Entry 9ECN (X-ray diffraction, 2.00 A resolution); this record covers chains A and C of the 6 polymer chains in the assembly.

# Chain A
Molecule: Methyl-coenzyme M reductase subunit alpha
Source organism: Methanosarcina acetivorans C2A
Notes: EC 2.8.4.1
UniProt: Q8THH1 (MCRA_METAC); residues 1001-1570 here correspond to UniProt positions 1-570 (UniProt number = residue number - 1000)
Chain sequence (570 residues; numbered 1001 to 1570; the number before each row is that of its first residue):
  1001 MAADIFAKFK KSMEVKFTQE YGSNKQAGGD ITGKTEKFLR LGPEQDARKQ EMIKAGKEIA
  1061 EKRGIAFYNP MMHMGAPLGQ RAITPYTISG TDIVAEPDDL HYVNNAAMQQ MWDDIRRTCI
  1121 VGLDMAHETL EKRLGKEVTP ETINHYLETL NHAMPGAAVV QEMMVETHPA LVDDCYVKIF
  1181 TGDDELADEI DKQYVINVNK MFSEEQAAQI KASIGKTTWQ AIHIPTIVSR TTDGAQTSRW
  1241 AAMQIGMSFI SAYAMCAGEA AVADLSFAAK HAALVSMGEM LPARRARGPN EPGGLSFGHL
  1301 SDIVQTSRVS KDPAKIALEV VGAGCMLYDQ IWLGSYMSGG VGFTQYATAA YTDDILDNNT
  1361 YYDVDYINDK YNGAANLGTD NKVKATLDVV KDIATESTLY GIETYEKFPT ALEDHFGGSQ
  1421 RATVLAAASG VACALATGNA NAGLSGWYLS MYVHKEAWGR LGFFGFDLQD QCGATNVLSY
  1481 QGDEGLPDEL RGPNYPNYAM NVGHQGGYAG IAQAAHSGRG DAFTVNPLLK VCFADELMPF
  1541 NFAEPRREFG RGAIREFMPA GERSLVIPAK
Not modelled in the structure: 1001, 1570
Modified residues: His1271 (N1-methylated histidine; MHS); Arg1285 (5-methyl-arginine; AGM); Gln1420 (2-methyl-glutamine; MGN); Gly1465 (thioglycin; GL3); Asp1470 (didehydroaspartate; DYA); Cys1472 (S-methylcysteine; SMC)
Metal / ion sites: factor 430 Ni: Gln1161 (together with SHT)
Ligand contacts:
  - factor 430 (F43), molecule 1: Ala1157, Ala1158, Val1159, Val1160, Gln1161, Met1164, Val1165, Met1243, Gln1244, Met1247, Ile1250, Ala1257, Gly1258
  - factor 430 (F43), molecule 2: Gly1339, Gly1340, Val1341, Gly1342, Phe1343, Thr1344, Gln1345, Tyr1346, Phe1416, Gly1417, Gly1418, Gln1420, Gly1462, Phe1463
  - SHT (O-phosphono-N-{(2E)-7-[(2-sulfoethyl)dithio]hept-2-enoyl}-L-threonine): Gln1161, Arg1239, Lys1270, His1271
  - Coenzyme B (TP7): Arg1284, Arg1285, Leu1333, Met1337, Ser1338, Phe1343, Phe1463, Ala1499, Met1500, Asn1501, Val1502

# Chain C
Molecule: Methyl-coenzyme M reductase subunit beta
Source organism: Methanosarcina acetivorans C2A
UniProt: Q8THG7 (Q8THG7_METAC); residues 2001-2434 here correspond to UniProt positions 1-434 (UniProt number = residue number - 2000)
Chain sequence (434 residues; each row starts with the number of its first residue):
  2001 MSDTVDIYDD RGKLLESNVD IMSLAPTRNA AIKKIILDTK RSVAVSLAGI QGALASGKMG
  2061 GKGRQILGRG LNYDLVGNAD AIAENVKNLV QVDEGDDTSV KVIKGGKSLL IQAPSSRIAA
  2121 GADYMSATTV GAAAVTQTII DMFGTDMYDA PIAKSAVWGS YPQTMDLMGG NVQGVLSIPQ
  2181 NNEGLGFSLR NIMANHIAAI TSRGAMNAAA LSSIYEQSGI FEMGGAVGMF ERHQLLGLAC
  2241 QGLNANNVVY DIVKENGKDG TIGTVIESIV GRAVEDGVIS VDKTAPSGYK FYKANDVPMW
  2301 NAYAAAGTLA ATFVNCGAGR AAQNVSSTLL YFNDILEKET GLPGCDYGKV QGVAVGFSFF
  2361 SHSIYGGGGP GVFNGNHVVT RHSRGFAIPC VCAAVALDAG TQMFTIESTS GLIGDVFGSI
  2421 EEFRQPIKAV AGAL
Not modelled in the structure: 2001, 2434
Ligand contacts:
  - factor 430 (F43): Phe2359, Ser2363, Ile2364, Tyr2365
  - Coenzyme B (TP7): Phe2359, Phe2360, Tyr2365, Gly2366, Gly2367, His2377, Val2378, Val2379

# How chain A and chain C interact
Residue-residue contacts (55):
  Ala1283(A) - Gln2180(C)
  Ala1283(A) - Asn2181(C)
  Arg1284(A) - Glu2183(C)
  Arg1284(A) - His2377(C)  hydrogen bond
  Arg1284(A) - Val2378(C)
  Arg1285(A) - Glu2183(C)
  Arg1285(A) - Val2378(C)
  Phe1343(A) - Tyr2365(C)
  Lys1455(A) - Asp2334(C)  salt bridge
  Lys1455(A) - Lys2338(C)
  Lys1455(A) - Gln2351(C)
  Glu1456(A) - Lys2338(C)  salt bridge
  Phe1463(A) - Phe2359(C)  hydrophobic
  Phe1464(A) - Val2355(C)
  Phe1464(A) - Ser2358(C)
  Phe1464(A) - Phe2359(C)  hydrophobic
  Phe1464(A) - His2362(C)
  Gly1465(A) - Val2355(C)
  Gly1465(A) - Phe2359(C)
  Phe1466(A) - Val2355(C)
  Asp1467(A) - Val2355(C)
  Leu1468(A) - Gly2352(C)
  Leu1468(A) - Val2355(C)
  Leu1468(A) - Gly2356(C)
  Leu1468(A) - Val2379(C)
  Leu1468(A) - His2382(C)
  Gln1471(A) - Tyr2347(C)
  Gln1471(A) - Gly2348(C)
  Gln1471(A) - Gln2351(C)
  Gln1471(A) - Gly2352(C)
  Cys1472(A) - Gly2348(C)
  Cys1472(A) - Lys2349(C)
  Cys1472(A) - Gly2352(C)
  Cys1472(A) - His2382(C)
  Thr1475(A) - Tyr2347(C)
  Thr1475(A) - Lys2349(C)
  Asn1476(A) - Lys2349(C)  hydrogen bond
  Tyr1480(A) - Phe2230(C)
  Gln1481(A) - Gly2225(C)
  Gln1481(A) - Phe2230(C)
  Asp1483(A) - Phe2187(C)
  Asp1483(A) - Met2223(C)
  Asp1483(A) - Arg2381(C)  salt bridge
  Glu1484(A) - Lys2349(C)  salt bridge
  Glu1484(A) - Arg2384(C)  salt bridge
  Pro1496(A) - Arg2381(C)
  Pro1496(A) - His2382(C)
  Asn1497(A) - His2382(C)  hydrogen bond
  Ala1499(A) - Val2378(C)  hydrophobic
  Met1500(A) - Phe2360(C)  hydrophobic
  Met1500(A) - Val2378(C)
  Met1500(A) - Val2379(C)  hydrophobic
  Met1500(A) - His2382(C)
  Asn1501(A) - Phe2359(C)
  Asn1501(A) - Phe2360(C)
Also at the interface, not in a pair above, chain A (27 interface residues in all): Pro1282, Ser1338
Also at the interface, not in a pair above, chain C (32 interface residues in all): Asn2182, Gly2224, Asp2346, Val2353, Asn2374

# Overview
The interface between chain A and chain C involves 27 residues on one side and 32 on the other, with 3
hydrogen bonds and 5 salt bridges. Among the polar pairs are Lys1455(A)-Asp2334(C), Glu1456(A)-Lys2338(C) and
Asp1483(A)-Arg2381(C).
Here chain A is Methyl-coenzyme M reductase subunit alpha and chain C is Methyl-coenzyme M reductase subunit
beta, both from Methanosarcina acetivorans C2A. Entry 9ECN (M. acetivorans MCR containing a 2-methylglutamine
modification) was determined by X-ray diffraction (same publication as 9CCB).
